PDB entry 2XOD | X-ray diffraction, 0.96 A resolution | chain A

# Chain A
Protein: Nrdi protein
Source organism: Bacillus anthracis
Reference sequence: Q81TB7 (Q81TB7_BACAN); residue numbers follow UniProt; this construct covers 1-119
Sequence (119 residues; each row starts with the number of its first residue):
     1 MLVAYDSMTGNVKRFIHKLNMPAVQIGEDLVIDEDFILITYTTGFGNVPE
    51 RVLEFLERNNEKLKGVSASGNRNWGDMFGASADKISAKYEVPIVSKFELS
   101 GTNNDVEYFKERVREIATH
Unresolved in the structure: 119
Ion coordination: Zn2+: His-17, Glu-98 (together with cacodylate ion)
Residues lining bound ligands: FMN (flavin mononucleotide): Asp-6, Ser-7, Met-8, Thr-9, Gly-10, Asn-11, Val-12, Lys-13, Tyr-41, Thr-42, Thr-43, Gly-44, Phe-45, Gly-46, Ser-69, Gly-70, Asn-71, Trp-74, Met-77, Phe-78, Gly-79, Leu-99

# Overview
Bound to chain A: flavin mononucleotide. His-17 and Glu-98 form the Zn2+ site.
Chain A is Nrdi protein (Bacillus anthracis); the structure, Crystal structure of flavoprotein NrdI from
Bacillus anthracis in the oxidised form, was determined by X-ray diffraction together with 2XOE from the same
study.
